1XVD - chains A and E of the 6 polymer chains in the assembly; structure by X-ray diffraction, 2.30 A resolution.

== Chain A ==
Protein: Methane monooxygenase component A alpha chain
Organism: Methylococcus capsulatus
Notes: EC 1.14.13.25; fragment: alpha subunit
Reference sequence: P22869 (MEMA_METCA); residue numbers follow UniProt; this construct covers 1-527
Sequence (527 residues; each row starts with the number of its first residue):
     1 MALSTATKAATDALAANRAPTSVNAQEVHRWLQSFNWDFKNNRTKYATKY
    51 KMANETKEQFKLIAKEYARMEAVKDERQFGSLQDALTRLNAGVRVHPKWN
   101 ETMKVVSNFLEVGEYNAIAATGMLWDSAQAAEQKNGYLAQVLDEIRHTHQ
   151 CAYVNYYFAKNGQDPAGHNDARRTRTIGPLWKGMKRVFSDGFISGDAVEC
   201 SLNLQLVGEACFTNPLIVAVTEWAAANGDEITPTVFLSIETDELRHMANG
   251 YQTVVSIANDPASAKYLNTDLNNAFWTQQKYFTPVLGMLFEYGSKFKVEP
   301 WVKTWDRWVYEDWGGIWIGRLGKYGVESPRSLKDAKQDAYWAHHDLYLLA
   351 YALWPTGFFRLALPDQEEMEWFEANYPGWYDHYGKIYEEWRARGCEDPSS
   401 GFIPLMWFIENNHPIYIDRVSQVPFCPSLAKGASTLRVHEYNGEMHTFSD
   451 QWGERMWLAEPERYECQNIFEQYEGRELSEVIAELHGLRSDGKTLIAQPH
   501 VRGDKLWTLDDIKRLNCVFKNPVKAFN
Disordered / not traced: 1-17
UniProt features mapped onto this chain:
  - active site: Cys151
  - binding site (Fe cation): Glu114, Glu144, His147, Glu209, Glu243, His246
Metal / ion sites: Fe ion site 1: Glu114, Glu144, His147; Fe ion site 2: Glu209, Glu243, His246
Residues lining bound ligands: 4-fluorophenol (FPN): Lys98, Glu101, Thr102, Val105, Leu180, Met288, Leu289, Tyr292, Gly293, Tyr347, Phe359, Arg360, Leu361

== Chain E ==
Protein: Methane monooxygenase component A gamma chain
Organism: Methylococcus capsulatus
Notes: EC 1.14.13.25; fragment: gamma subunit
Reference sequence: P11987 (MEMG_METCA); residues 1-170 here correspond to UniProt positions 0-169 (UniProt number = residue number - 1)
Sequence (170 residues; each row starts with the number of its first residue):
     1 MAKLGIHSNDTRDAWVNKIAQLNTLEKAAEMLKQFRMDHTTPFRNSYELD
    51 NDYLWIEAKLEEKVAVLKARAFNEVDFRHKTAFGEDAKSVLDGTVAKMNA
   101 AKDKWEAEKIHIGFRQAYKPPIMPVNYFLDGERQLGTRLMELRNLNYYDT
   151 PLEELRKQRGVRVVHLQSPH
Disordered / not traced: 1-2, 169-170

== How chain A and chain E interact ==
Pairs across the interface - 94 pairs, chain A then chain E:
  Arg43(A) with Arg133(E)
  Thr44(A) with Arg133(E)
  Lys45(A) with Arg133(E)
  Ala47(A) with Glu132(E); Arg133(E); Gly136(E); Thr137(E); Met140(E), hydrophobic
  Thr48(A) with Thr137(E), hydrogen bond (backbone-side chain)
  Lys49(A) with Met140(E); Glu141(E); Asn144(E)
  Asp196(A) with Met140(E)
  Lys265(A) with Asn144(E); Leu145(E)
  Tyr266(A) with Glu141(E), hydrogen bond (side chain-backbone); Asn144(E); Leu145(E)
  Thr269(A) with Tyr147(E); Tyr148(E), hydrogen bond (backbone-side chain)
  Asn272(A) with Tyr148(E), hydrogen bond
  Asn273(A) with Tyr147(E); Tyr148(E), hydrogen bond
  Arg330(A) with Tyr148(E)
  Ser434(A) with Gln167(E)
  Thr435(A) with Gln167(E)
  Leu436(A) with His165(E); Leu166(E); Gln167(E), hydrogen bond (backbone-backbone)
  Arg437(A) with Leu152(E); Arg156(E); His165(E); Leu166(E)
  Val438(A) with Val163(E); Val164(E), hydrogen bond (backbone-backbone); His165(E), hydrogen bond (backbone-backbone)
  His439(A) with Arg156(E); Val161(E); Arg162(E); Val163(E)
  Glu440(A) with Val161(E); Arg162(E), salt bridge
  Tyr441(A) with Pro42(E); Phe43(E); Arg159(E); Gly160(E); Val161(E), hydrophobic
  Asn442(A) with Pro42(E); Phe43(E); Arg44(E); Tyr47(E)
  Glu444(A) with Tyr47(E); Asp50(E)
  Gln451(A) with Leu152(E)
  Glu454(A) with Leu152(E); Arg156(E), salt bridge
  Arg455(A) with Tyr147(E), hydrogen bond (side chain-backbone); Tyr148(E); Thr150(E), hydrogen bond (side chain-backbone); Leu155(E)
  Met456(A) with Tyr147(E)
  Trp457(A) with Val161(E), hydrophobic
  Leu458(A) with Leu155(E), hydrophobic; Arg156(E); Arg159(E), hydrogen bond (backbone-side chain); Val161(E), hydrophobic
  Ala459(A) with Arg143(E), hydrogen bond (backbone-side chain); Arg159(E)
  Glu460(A) with Arg143(E); Tyr147(E), hydrogen bond
  Pro461(A) with Pro42(E); Arg159(E)
  Glu462(A) with Pro42(E); Ile112(E); Arg143(E), salt bridge
  Glu465(A) with Thr41(E); Pro42(E); Arg44(E), salt bridge
  Gln467(A) with Asp50(E), hydrogen bond (side chain-backbone)
  Glu471(A) with Asn51(E), hydrogen bond (backbone-side chain)
  Gln472(A) with Ile6(E); Asn51(E)
  Tyr473(A) with Ile6(E), hydrophobic
  Arg476(A) with Leu4(E), hydrogen bond (side chain-backbone); Gly5(E); Ile6(E)
  Glu484(A) with Gly5(E); Ile6(E), hydrogen bond (side chain-backbone); His7(E), hydrogen bond (side chain-backbone)
  Leu485(A) with Ile6(E), hydrophobic; His7(E)
  Phe526(A) with Val164(E), hydrophobic; His165(E)
  Asn527(A) with Arg162(E), hydrogen bond (backbone-side chain)
Other interface residues (no listed pair), chain A (51 interface residues in all): Tyr46, Asp270, Pro427, Gly443, Met445, Trp452, Gly475, Val481
Other interface residues (no listed pair), chain E (42 interface residues in all): Ser8, Tyr53, Leu54, Glu108, Leu139, Pro151

== Overview ==
The interface between chain A and chain E involves 51 residues on one side and 42 on the other, with 19
hydrogen bonds and 4 salt bridges. Polar contacts include Glu440(A)-Arg162(E), Glu454(A)-Arg156(E) and
Glu462(A)-Arg143(E). Chain A binds 4-fluorophenol.
Here chain A is Methane monooxygenase component A alpha chain and chain E is Methane monooxygenase component A
gamma chain, both from Methylococcus capsulatus. Entry 1XVD (Soluble methane monooxygenase hydroxylase:
4-fluorophenol soaked structure) was determined by X-ray diffraction, deposited together with 1XU3, 1XU5,
1XVB, 1XVC, 1XVE, 1XVF and 1XVG.
